5K6A - chains A and C of the 4 polymer chains in the assembly; structure by X-ray diffraction, 1.70 A resolution.

[Chain A]
Molecule: Pteridine reductase
From: Trypanosoma brucei brucei
UniProtKB: O76290 (O76290_TRYBB); residue numbers follow UniProt; this construct covers 1-268
Sequence (288 residues; numbered -19 to 268; the number before each row is that of its first residue; numbers below 1 keep their minus sign (Met-19 is residue -19)):
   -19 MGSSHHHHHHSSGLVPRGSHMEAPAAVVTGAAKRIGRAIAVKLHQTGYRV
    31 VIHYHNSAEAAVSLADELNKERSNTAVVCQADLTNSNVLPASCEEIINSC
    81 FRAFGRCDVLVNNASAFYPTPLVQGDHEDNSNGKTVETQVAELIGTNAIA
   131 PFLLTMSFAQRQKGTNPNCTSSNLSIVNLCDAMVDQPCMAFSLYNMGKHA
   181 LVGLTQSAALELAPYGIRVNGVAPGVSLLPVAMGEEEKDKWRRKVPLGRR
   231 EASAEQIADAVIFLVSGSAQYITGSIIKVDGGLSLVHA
Disordered / not traced: -19 to 1, 104-113, 143-151
Modified positions: Cys168 (S-oxy cysteine; CSX)
Sequence notes: initiating methionine (-19); expression tag (-18 to 0)
Residues lining bound ligands:
  - 6QT ((2R)-2-(3-hydroxyphenyl)-6-oxidanyl-2,3-dihydrochromen-4-one): Arg14, Ser95, Phe97, Asp161, Met163, Cys168, Tyr174, Gly205, Val206, Leu208, Leu209, Pro210, Trp221, Leu263
  - NADP (NAP; NADP nicotinamide-adenine-dinucleotide phosphate): Gly10, Lys13, Arg14, Ile15, Gly16, His33, Tyr34, His35, Asn36, Ser37, Ala61, Asp62, Leu63, Thr64, Asn93, Ala94, Ser95, Ala96, Thr126, Asn127, Leu159, Cys160, Asp161, Tyr174, Lys178, Pro204, Gly205, Val206, Ser207, Leu208
What the authors report for this chain:
  - catalytic residues: Asp161, Tyr174, Lys178 (citing earlier work)
  - binding site for 6QT: Arg14, Ser95, Phe97, Asp161, Met163, Tyr174, Val206, Leu209, Trp221, Leu263

[Chain C]
Molecule: Pteridine reductase
From: Trypanosoma brucei brucei
UniProtKB: O76290 (O76290_TRYBB); residue numbers follow UniProt; this construct covers 1-268
Sequence (288 residues; each row starts with the number of its first residue; numbers below 1 keep their minus sign (Met-19 is residue -19)):
   -19 MGSSHHHHHHSSGLVPRGSHMEAPAAVVTGAAKRIGRAIAVKLHQTGYRV
    31 VIHYHNSAEAAVSLADELNKERSNTAVVCQADLTNSNVLPASCEEIINSC
    81 FRAFGRCDVLVNNASAFYPTPLVQGDHEDNSNGKTVETQVAELIGTNAIA
   131 PFLLTMSFAQRQKGTNPNCTSSNLSIVNLCDAMVDQPCMAFSLYNMGKHA
   181 LVGLTQSAALELAPYGIRVNGVAPGVSLLPVAMGEEEKDKWRRKVPLGRR
   231 EASAEQIADAVIFLVSGSAQYITGSIIKVDGGLSLVHA
Disordered / not traced: -19 to 1, 104-113, 143-151, 208-217
Modified positions: Cys59 (cysteinesulfonic acid; OCS); Cys168 (S-oxy cysteine; CSX)
Sequence notes: initiating methionine (-19); expression tag (-18 to 0)
Residues lining bound ligands:
  - 6QT ((2R)-2-(3-hydroxyphenyl)-6-oxidanyl-2,3-dihydrochromen-4-one): Arg14, Ser95, Phe97, Asp161, Met163, Cys168, Tyr174, Gly205, Val206, Trp221
  - NADP (NAP; NADP nicotinamide-adenine-dinucleotide phosphate): Gly10, Lys13, Arg14, Ile15, Gly16, His33, Tyr34, His35, Asn36, Ser37, Ala61, Asp62, Leu63, Thr64, Asn93, Ala94, Ser95, Ala96, Thr126, Asn127, Leu159, Cys160, Asp161, Tyr174, Lys178, Pro204, Gly205, Val206, Ser207

[Chain A / chain C interface]
Residue-residue contacts (74; chain A residue first):
  Asn65(A) with Glu117(C), hydrogen bond
  Ser66(A) with Glu117(C)
  Asn67(A) with Glu117(C)
  Leu69(A) with Glu117(C)
  Pro70(A) with Val116(C), hydrophobic; Glu117(C)
  Pro101(A) with Met136(C); Glu191(C)
  Leu102(A) with Phe132(C), hydrophobic; Met136(C); Ala188(C), hydrophobic; Glu191(C), hydrogen bond (backbone-side chain)
  Val103(A) with Ala139(C), hydrophobic; Gln140(C); Leu192(C), hydrophobic
  Val116(A) with Pro70(C), hydrophobic; Phe132(C), hydrophobic; Leu133(C), hydrophobic
  Glu117(A) with Asn65(C), hydrogen bond; Ser66(C); Pro70(C)
  Val120(A) with Asn65(C); Ile129(C), hydrophobic
  Ala128(A) with Met176(C)
  Ile129(A) with Val120(C), hydrophobic; Ile124(C), hydrophobic
  Phe132(A) with Leu102(C), hydrophobic; Val116(C), hydrophobic; Ser172(C); Leu173(C), hydrophobic; Met176(C), hydrophobic
  Leu133(A) with Val116(C), hydrophobic; Glu117(C)
  Met136(A) with Pro101(C); Leu102(C), hydrophobic
  Ala139(A) with Val103(C), hydrophobic
  Gln140(A) with Leu102(C), hydrogen bond (side chain-backbone); Val103(C)
  Asp165(A) with Gln186(C)
  Pro167(A) with Ser187(C); Leu190(C)
  Met169(A) with Leu190(C), hydrophobic; Glu191(C)
  Ala170(A) with Glu191(C)
  Ser172(A) with Phe132(C); Ser187(C); Glu191(C)
  Leu173(A) with Phe132(C), hydrophobic
  Asn175(A) with Gly183(C); Ser187(C), hydrogen bond
  Met176(A) with Ala128(C); Phe132(C), hydrophobic; Ala180(C); Leu184(C)
  His179(A) with His179(C); Val182(C); Gly183(C); Gln186(C)
  Ala180(A) with Met176(C)
  Gly183(A) with Asn175(C); His179(C)
  Leu184(A) with Met176(C)
  Gln186(A) with Asp165(C), hydrogen bond; His179(C)
  Ser187(A) with Pro167(C); Ser172(C); Asn175(C), hydrogen bond
  Ala188(A) with Leu102(C), hydrophobic
  Leu190(A) with Pro167(C)
  Glu191(A) with Pro101(C); Leu102(C), hydrogen bond (side chain-backbone); Met169(C); Ala170(C)
  Leu192(A) with Val103(C), hydrophobic
Other interface residues (no listed pair), chain A (43 interface residues in all): Ile124, Thr135, Val164, Cys168, Phe171, Val182, Tyr195
Other interface residues (no listed pair), chain C (42 interface residues in all): Asn67, Leu69, Thr100, Thr135, Val164, Tyr195

[Overview]
43 residues of chain A face 42 of chain C across their interface, with 8 hydrogen bonds. Polar contacts
include Asn65(A)-Glu117(C), Leu102(A)-Glu191(C) and Glu117(A)-Asn65(C). Ligands of chain A: NADP and compound
6QT. The paper reports catalytic residues Asp161(A), Tyr174(A) and Lys178(A); a binding site for 6QT at
Arg14(A), Ser95(A) and Phe97(A) among others.
Chain A is Pteridine reductase and chain C is Pteridine reductase, both from Trypanosoma brucei brucei; the
structure, Trypanosoma brucei Pteridine reductase 1 (PTR1) in complex with compound 1, was determined by X-ray
diffraction (same publication as 5L42 and 5L4N).
